PDB entry 8X51 | electron microscopy, 2.92 A resolution | chains A and F of the 4 polymer chains in the assembly

# Chain A
Protein: Endonuclease GajA
Source organism: Bacillus cereus VD045
Notes: EC 3.1.-.-
Reference sequence: J8H9C1 (GAJA_BACC6); numbering as in UniProt (aligned over 1-578)
Sequence (578 residues; numbered 1 to 578; the number before each row is that of its first residue):
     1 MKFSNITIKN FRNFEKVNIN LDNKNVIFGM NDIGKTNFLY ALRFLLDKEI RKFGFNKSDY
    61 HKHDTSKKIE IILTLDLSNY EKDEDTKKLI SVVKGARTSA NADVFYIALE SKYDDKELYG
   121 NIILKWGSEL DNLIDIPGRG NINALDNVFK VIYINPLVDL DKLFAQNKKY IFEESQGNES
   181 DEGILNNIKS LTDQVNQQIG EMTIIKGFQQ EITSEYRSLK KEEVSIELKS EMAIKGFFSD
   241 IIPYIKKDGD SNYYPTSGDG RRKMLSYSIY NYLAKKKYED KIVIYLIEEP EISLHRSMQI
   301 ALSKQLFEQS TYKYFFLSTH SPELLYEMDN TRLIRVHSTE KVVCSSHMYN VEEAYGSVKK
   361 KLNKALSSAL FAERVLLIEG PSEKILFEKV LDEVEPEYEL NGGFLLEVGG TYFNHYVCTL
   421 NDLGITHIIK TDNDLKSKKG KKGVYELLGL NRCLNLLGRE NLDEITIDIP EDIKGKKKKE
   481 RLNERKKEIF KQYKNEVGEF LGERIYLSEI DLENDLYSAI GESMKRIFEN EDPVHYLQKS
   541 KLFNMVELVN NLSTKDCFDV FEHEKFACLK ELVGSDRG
Disordered / not traced: 157-280, 352-362, 576-578
Ion coordination: Ca2+: Glu-379, Asp-432 (shared with 1 residue of chain E)
UniProt features mapped onto this chain:
  - binding site (ATP): Asp-32 to Thr-36
  - binding site (a divalent metal cation): Glu-379, Glu-383, Asp-463, Glu-464, Glu-513
  - site (Interaction with GajB): Lys-94, Arg-97
  - mutagenesis: Lys-35 (K35A: Retains endonuclease activity), His-320 (H320A: Retains endonuclease activity, ATP only partially inhibits endonuclease activity), Glu-379 (E379A: Loss of endonuclease activity), Asp-511 (D511A: Loss of endonuclease activity), Lys-541 (K541A: Loss of endonuclease activity)

# Chain F
Molecule: 21-nt DNA strand
Sequence (21 nucleotides; numbered 1 to 21; the number before each row is that of its first residue):
     1 AAAAATAACC GGGTTATTAA A
Ion coordination: Ca2+: DG11 (shared with 2 residues of chain B)

# How chain A and chain F interact
Pairs across the interface (13; chain A residue first):
  Gly-409(A) with DG12(F), hydrogen bond to the base
  Tyr-412(A) with DG13(F), sugar contact
  Asn-414(A) with DT15(F), phosphate contact
  His-415(A) with DT14(F), salt bridge to the phosphate
  Lys-438(A) with DT17(F), salt bridge to the phosphate
  Lys-439(A) with DT17(F), hydrogen bond to the base; DT18(F), sugar contact
  Gly-440(A) with DT18(F), phosphate contact
  Asn-461(A) with DA16(F), hydrogen bond to the phosphate
  Lys-474(A) with DT6(F), phosphate contact
  Gly-475(A) with DT6(F), phosphate contact
  His-535(A) with DA5(F), salt bridge to the phosphate
  Lys-539(A) with DA5(F), salt bridge to the phosphate
Interface residues without a listed pair, chain A (16 interface residues in all): Gly-410, Lys-436, Glu-446, Asn-455
Interface residues without a listed pair, chain F (10 interface residues in all): DA4

# In short
16 residues of chain A face 10 of chain F across their interface, with 3 hydrogen bonds and 4 salt bridges.
Among the polar pairs are Gly-409(A)/DG12(F), Lys-439(A)/DT17(F) and Asn-461(A)/DA16(F).
Here chain A is Endonuclease GajA (Bacillus cereus VD045) and chain F is a 21-nt DNA strand. Entry 8X51
(Structure of DNA-bound GajA dimer (focused refinement)) was determined by electron microscopy (same
publication as 8JQB, 8JQC, 8WY5 and 8X5N).
